Entry 8EAC (X-ray diffraction, 1.90 A resolution); this record covers chains A and B.

== Chain A (and B) ==
Name: Methylenetetrahydrofolate reductase
Source organism: Thermus thermophilus HB8
Notes: EC 1.5.1.20; chain B of this document is another copy of the same molecule, construct and numbering; everything in this record applies to it too
UniProt: Q5SLG6 (Q5SLG6_THET8); numbering as in UniProt (aligned over 1-296)
Chain sequence (296 residues; numbered 1 to 296; the number before each row is that of its first residue):
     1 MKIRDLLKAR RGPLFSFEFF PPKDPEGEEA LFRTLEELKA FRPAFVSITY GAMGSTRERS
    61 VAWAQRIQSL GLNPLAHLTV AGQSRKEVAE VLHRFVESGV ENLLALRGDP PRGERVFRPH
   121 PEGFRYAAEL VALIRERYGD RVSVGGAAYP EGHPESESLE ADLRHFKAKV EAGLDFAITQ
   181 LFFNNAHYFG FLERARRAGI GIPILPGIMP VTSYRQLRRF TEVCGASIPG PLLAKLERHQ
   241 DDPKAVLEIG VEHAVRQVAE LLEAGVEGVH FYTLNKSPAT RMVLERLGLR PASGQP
Unresolved in the structure: 51-55, 293-296 (chain B: 52-55, 111-116, 154-156, 292-296)
Residues lining bound ligands: FAD (flavin-adenine dinucleotide): E18, T49, Y50, H77, T79, L104, A105, L106, R107, G108, D109, R125, Y126, A127, A147, Y149, H153, E155, S156, D162, H165, K169, I178, T179, Q180, Y272
What the authors report for this chain:
  - catalytic residues: E18, D109 (citing earlier work)

== How chain A and chain B interact ==
Contacting residue pairs - 34 pairs, chain A then chain B:
  R10(A) with E160(B)
  E160(A) with R10(B), salt bridge
  N184(A) with E263(B), hydrogen bond
  A186(A) with E260(B); E263(B); A264(B)
  H187(A) with E263(B), salt bridge
  F189(A) with F189(B), hydrophobic
  G190(A) with A264(B)
  L192(A) with E193(B); R196(B)
  E193(A) with L192(B)
  R196(A) with L192(B); R196(B); I200(B), hydrogen bond (side chain-backbone); G201(B); I202(B), hydrogen bond (side chain-backbone); I204(B)
  R197(A) with G201(B), hydrogen bond (side chain-backbone); P203(B); E267(B), salt bridge
  I200(A) with R196(B), hydrogen bond (backbone-side chain)
  G201(A) with R196(B); R197(B), hydrogen bond (backbone-side chain)
  I202(A) with R196(B), hydrogen bond (backbone-side chain)
  P203(A) with R197(B)
  I204(A) with R196(B)
  E260(A) with A186(B); E260(B)
  E263(A) with N184(B), hydrogen bond; A186(B); H187(B), salt bridge
  A264(A) with A186(B); G190(B)
Other interface residues (no listed pair), chain A (21 interface residues in all): A195, E267
Other interface residues (no listed pair), chain B (22 interface residues in all): A195, G265

== Summary ==
21 residues of chain A and 22 residues of chain B are in contact; the contacts include 8 hydrogen bonds and 4
salt bridges. Polar contacts include E160(A)-R10(B), H187(A)-E263(B) and R197(A)-E267(B). Bound to chain A:
flavin-adenine dinucleotide. The paper reports catalytic residues E18(A) and D109(A).
Chain A and chain B are both Methylenetetrahydrofolate reductase (Thermus thermophilus HB8); the structure,
Thermus thermophilus methylenetetrahydrofolate reductase, was determined by X-ray diffraction together with
7TH4 from the same study.
